PDB entry 5LXS | X-ray diffraction, 2.20 A resolution | chains C and D of the 6 polymer chains in the assembly

# Chain C
Protein: Tubulin alpha-1B chain
From: Bos taurus
UniProt: P81947 (TBA1B_BOVIN); residues 1-451 here = UniProt positions 1-451
Amino-acid sequence (451 residues; numbered 1 to 451; the number before each row is that of its first residue):
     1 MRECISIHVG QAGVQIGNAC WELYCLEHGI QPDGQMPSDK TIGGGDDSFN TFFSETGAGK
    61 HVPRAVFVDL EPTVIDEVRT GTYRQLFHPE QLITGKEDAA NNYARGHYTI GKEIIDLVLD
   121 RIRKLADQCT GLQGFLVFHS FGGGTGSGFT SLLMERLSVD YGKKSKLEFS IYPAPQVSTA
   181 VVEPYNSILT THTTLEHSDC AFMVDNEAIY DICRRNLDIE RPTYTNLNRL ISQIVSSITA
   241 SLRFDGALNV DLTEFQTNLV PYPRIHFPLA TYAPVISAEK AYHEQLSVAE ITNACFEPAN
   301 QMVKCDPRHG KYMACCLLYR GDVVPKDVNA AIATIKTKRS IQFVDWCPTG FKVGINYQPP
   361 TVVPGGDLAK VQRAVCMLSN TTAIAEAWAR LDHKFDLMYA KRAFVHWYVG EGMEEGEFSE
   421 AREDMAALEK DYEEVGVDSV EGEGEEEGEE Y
Unresolved in the structure: 441-451
Metal / ion sites: Ca2+: Asp39, Thr41, Gly44, Glu55
Small-molecule neighbours: GTP (guanosine-5'-triphosphate): Gly10, Gln11, Ala12, Gln15, Ile16, Asp69, Asp98, Ala99, Ala100, Asn101, Ser140, Gly142, Gly143, Gly144, Thr145, Gly146, Ile171, Pro173, Val177, Ser178, Thr179, Glu183, Asn206, Tyr224, Leu227, Asn228, Ile231

# Chain D
Protein: Tubulin beta-2B chain
From: Bos taurus
UniProt: Q6B856 (TBB2B_BOVIN); the author numbering skips numbers that UniProt does not, so the offset changes along the chain: 1-42 = UniProt 1-42; 45-360 = UniProt 43-358; 369-455 = UniProt 359-445
Amino-acid sequence (445 residues; row label = number of the first residue in the row; note: 10 numbers in that range are skipped by the numbering (no residue carries them; nothing is unmodelled there)):
     1 MREIVHIQAG QCGNQIGAKF WEVISDEHGI DPTGSYHGDS DL
    45 QLERINVYYN EATGNKYVPR AILVDLEPGT MDSVRSGPFG QIFRPDNFVF GQSGAGNNWA
   105 KGHYTEGAEL VDSVLDVVRK ESESCDCLQG FQLTHSLGGG TGSGMGTLLI SKIREEYPDR
   165 IMNTFSVMPS PKVSDTVVEP YNATLSVHQL VENTDETYCI DNEALYDICF RTLKLTTPTY
   225 GDLNHLVSAT MSGVTTCLRF PGQLNADLRK LAVNMVPFPR LHFFMPGFAP LTSRGSQQYR
   285 ALTVPELTQQ MFDSKNMMAA CDPRHGRYLT VAAIFRGRMS MKEVDEQMLN VQNKNSSYFV
   345 EWIPNNVKTA VCDIPP
   369 RGLKMSATFI GNSTAIQELF KRISEQFTAM FRRKAFLHWY TGEGMDEMEF TEAESNMNDL
   429 VSEYQQYQDA TADEQGEFEE EEGEDEA
Unresolved in the structure: 442-455
UniProt features mapped onto this chain:
  - motif: Met1 to Ile4 (MREI motif)
  - binding site (GTP): Gln11, Glu71, Ser140, Gly144, Thr145, Gly146, Asn206, Asn228
  - binding site (Mg(2+)): Glu71
  - modified residue: Ser40 (Phosphoserine), Thr57 (Phosphothreonine), Lys60 (N6-acetyllysine), Ser174 (Phosphoserine), Thr287 (Phosphothreonine), Thr292 (Phosphothreonine), Arg320 (Omega-N-methylarginine), Glu448 (5-glutamyl polyglutamate)
  - cross-link (Glycyl lysine isopeptide (Lys-Gly)): Lys60 (interchain with G-Cter in ubiquitin), Lys326 (interchain with G-Cter in ubiquitin)
Metal / ion sites: Mg2+: Gln11 (together with GDP)
Small-molecule neighbours:
  - 7AO ([(3Z,5S,6S,7S,8R,9S,11Z,13S,14S,15S,16Z,18S)-19-[(2S,3R,4S,5R)-3,5-dimethyl-4-oxidanyl-6-oxidanylidene-oxan-2-yl]-5,7,9,11,13,15-hexamethyl-8,14,18-tris(oxidanyl)nonadeca-1,3,11,16-tetraen-6-yl] N-[3-[(3-azidophenyl)carbonylamino]propyl]carbamate): Cys213, Leu217, Leu219, Asp226, His229, Leu230, Ser232, Ala233, Phe272, Pro274, Leu275, Thr276, Ser277, Arg278, Gln281, Gln282, Arg369, Gly370, Leu371
  - GDP (guanosine-5'-diphosphate): Gly10, Gln11, Cys12, Gln15, Ile16, Asp69, Ala99, Ser140, Gly142, Gly143, Gly144, Thr145, Gly146, Ser147, Val171, Pro173, Val177, Ser178, Glu183, Asn206, Leu209, Tyr224, Leu227, Asn228
From the paper describing this entry:
  - binding site for 7AO: Asp226, Pro274, Thr276, Arg278, Gln281, Gln282, Arg369, Leu371

# Interface between chain C and chain D
Pairs across the interface (53; chain C residue first):
  Gln11(C) with Gln247(D), hydrogen bond
  Lys96(C) with Arg2(D); Asp130(D), salt bridge
  Glu97(C) with Arg2(D), salt bridge; Cys131(D); Arg164(D), salt bridge
  Asp98(C) with Lys254(D), salt bridge
  Ala100(C) with Arg253(D); Lys254(D); Val257(D)
  Asn101(C) with Lys254(D)
  Arg105(C) with Arg253(D)
  Pro175(C) with Asn349(D)
  Ser178(C) with Lys352(D), hydrogen bond
  Thr179(C) with Leu248(D); Asn258(D), hydrogen bond (backbone-side chain)
  Ala180(C) with Asn258(D)
  Val181(C) with Val257(D); Asn258(D), hydrogen bond (backbone-side chain); Ile347(D), hydrophobic; Pro348(D); Lys352(D)
  Arg221(C) with Met325(D); Asp329(D), salt bridge
  Tyr224(C) with Gln247(D)
  Lys394(C) with Pro348(D); Asn349(D), hydrogen bond
  Leu397(C) with Glu345(D); Trp346(D); Pro348(D), hydrophobic; Ala440(D), hydrophobic
  Met398(C) with Trp346(D), hydrogen bond (backbone-backbone); Pro348(D)
  Lys401(C) with Phe262(D); Trp346(D); Ala438(D); Thr439(D), hydrogen bond (side chain-backbone)
  Arg402(C) with Phe262(D)
  Ala403(C) with Pro261(D); Phe262(D), hydrophobic
  Phe404(C) with Val257(D); Asn258(D); Val260(D); Pro261(D), hydrogen bond (backbone-backbone); Thr314(D); Ile347(D), hydrophobic
  His406(C) with Val260(D); Pro261(D), hydrogen bond (side chain-backbone); Phe262(D); Pro263(D)
  Trp407(C) with Ala256(D); Val257(D); Val260(D), hydrogen bond (side chain-backbone)
Interface residues without a listed pair, chain C (26 interface residues in all): Val182, Tyr210, Glu220
Interface residues without a listed pair, chain D (30 interface residues in all): Asp251, Lys326, Asn350

# Overview
The interface between chain C and chain D involves 26 residues on one side and 30 on the other, with 10
hydrogen bonds and 5 salt bridges. Polar contacts include Lys96(C)-Asp130(D), Glu97(C)-Arg2(D) and
Glu97(C)-Arg164(D). Bound to chain C: GTP. From the paper: a binding site for 7AO at Asp226(D), Pro274(D) and
Thr276(D) among others.
Here chain C is Tubulin alpha-1B chain and chain D is Tubulin beta-2B chain, both from Bos taurus. Entry 5LXS
(Tubulin-KS-1-199-32 complex) was determined by X-ray diffraction together with 5LXT from the same study.
